6HK9 - chains A and B; structure by X-ray diffraction, 1.45 A resolution.

[Chain A (and B)]
Protein: Testis-expressed protein 12
Organism: Homo sapiens
Notes: chain B of this document is another copy of the same molecule, construct and numbering; everything in this record applies to it too
UniProt: Q9BXU0 (TEX12_HUMAN); residues 49-123 here = UniProt positions 49-123
Chain sequence (79 residues; each row starts with the number of its first residue):
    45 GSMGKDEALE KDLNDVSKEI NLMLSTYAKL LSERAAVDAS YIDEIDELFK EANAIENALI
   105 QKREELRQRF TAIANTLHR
Unresolved in the structure: 45-49 (chain B: 45)
Construct notes: expression tag (45-48); engineered mutation Ala102 (Phe in Q9BXU0), Glu109 (Phe in Q9BXU0), Ala116 (Val in Q9BXU0)
Ion coordination: Ca2+ site 1: Glu51 (shared with Arg123(B) of chain B); Ca2+ site 2: Glu51, Asp56, Asp59; Ca2+ site 3: Asp87, Glu91 (shared with Asp87(B), Glu91(B) of chain B); Ca2+ site 4: Glu88, Glu91 (shared with Asp87(B) of chain B); Ca2+ site 5: Asn97, Glu100, Asn101
What the authors report for this chain:
  - self-association interface (contacts with another copy of this molecule); pairs are residue here / residue on that copy: Arg78-Asp82 (salt bridge)
  - mutagenesis - F102A/F109E/V116A, L110E/F114E/I117E/L121E: decreased stability
  - mutagenesis - F109E: increased stability

[How chain A and chain B interact]
Residue-residue contacts - 58 pairs, chain A then chain B:
  Leu53(A) - Ile99(B)
  Leu53(A) - Ala102(B)  hydrophobic
  Leu53(A) - Leu103(B)
  Glu54(A) - Leu103(B)
  Glu54(A) - Lys106(B)  salt bridge
  Glu54(A) - Arg107(B)  salt bridge
  Asp56(A) - Ile99(B)
  Leu57(A) - Ala96(B)
  Leu57(A) - Ile99(B)
  Leu57(A) - Leu103(B)  hydrophobic
  Val60(A) - Leu92(B)
  Val60(A) - Glu95(B)
  Val60(A) - Ala96(B)  hydrophobic
  Glu63(A) - Leu92(B)
  Ile64(A) - Leu92(B)  hydrophobic
  Ile64(A) - Phe93(B)  hydrophobic
  Ile64(A) - Ala96(B)  hydrophobic
  Met67(A) - Tyr85(B)  hydrophobic
  Met67(A) - Glu88(B)
  Met67(A) - Ile89(B)  hydrophobic
  Met67(A) - Leu92(B)  hydrophobic
  Leu68(A) - Tyr85(B)
  Thr70(A) - Tyr85(B)
  Tyr71(A) - Asp82(B)  hydrogen bond
  Tyr71(A) - Tyr85(B)  hydrophobic
  Leu74(A) - Val81(B)  hydrophobic
  Arg78(A) - Arg78(B)
  Arg78(A) - Asp82(B)  salt bridge
  Val81(A) - Leu74(B)  hydrophobic
  Val81(A) - Arg78(B)
  Asp82(A) - Tyr71(B)  hydrogen bond
  Asp82(A) - Arg78(B)  salt bridge
  Tyr85(A) - Met67(B)  hydrophobic
  Tyr85(A) - Thr70(B)
  Tyr85(A) - Tyr71(B)  hydrophobic
  Tyr85(A) - Leu74(B)
  Glu88(A) - Met67(B)
  Ile89(A) - Met67(B)  hydrophobic
  Ile89(A) - Leu68(B)  hydrophobic
  Leu92(A) - Val60(B)
  Leu92(A) - Ile64(B)  hydrophobic
  Leu92(A) - Met67(B)  hydrophobic
  Phe93(A) - Ile64(B)  hydrophobic
  Glu95(A) - Val60(B)
  Ala96(A) - Leu57(B)
  Ala96(A) - Val60(B)  hydrophobic
  Ile99(A) - Leu53(B)
  Ile99(A) - Asp56(B)
  Ile99(A) - Leu57(B)
  Ile99(A) - Val60(B)  hydrophobic
  Ala102(A) - Leu53(B)
  Leu103(A) - Asp50(B)
  Leu103(A) - Leu53(B)
  Leu103(A) - Glu54(B)
  Lys106(A) - Lys49(B)
  Lys106(A) - Asp50(B)
  Arg107(A) - Glu54(B)  salt bridge
  Leu110(A) - Asp50(B)
Interface residues without a listed pair, chain A (31 interface residues in all): Ala52, Leu75, Glu100
Interface residues without a listed pair, chain B (30 interface residues in all): Glu63, Glu100
The authors on this interface:
  - pairs named by the authors: Arg78(A)-Asp82(B) (salt bridge), Asp82(A)-Arg78(B) (salt bridge)

[Overview]
The interface between chain A and chain B involves 31 residues on one side and 30 on the other; the contacts
include 2 hydrogen bonds and 5 salt bridges. Polar pairs include Glu54(A)-Lys106(B), Glu54(A)-Arg107(B) and
Arg78(A)-Asp82(B). The authors report salt bridges between Arg78(A) and Asp82(B) and Asp82(A) and Arg78(B).
From the paper: F102A/F109E/V116A and L110E/F114E/I117E/L121E of chain A reduce stability; a self-association
interface involving Arg78(A) and Asp82(A).
Both chains are Testis-expressed protein 12 (Homo sapiens). Entry 6HK9 (Crystal structure of TEX12 F102A F109E
V116A) was determined by X-ray diffraction (same publication as 6HK8).
